8IUM - chains B and N of the 6 polymer chains in the assembly; structure by electron microscopy, 3.14 A resolution.

Chain B:
Protein: Guanine nucleotide-binding protein G(I)/G(S)/G(T) subunit beta-1
Organism: Homo sapiens
Reference sequence: P62873 (GBB1_HUMAN); residues 7-345 here correspond to UniProt positions 2-340 (UniProt number = residue number - 5)
Chain sequence (343 residues; numbered 3 to 345; the number before each row is that of its first residue):
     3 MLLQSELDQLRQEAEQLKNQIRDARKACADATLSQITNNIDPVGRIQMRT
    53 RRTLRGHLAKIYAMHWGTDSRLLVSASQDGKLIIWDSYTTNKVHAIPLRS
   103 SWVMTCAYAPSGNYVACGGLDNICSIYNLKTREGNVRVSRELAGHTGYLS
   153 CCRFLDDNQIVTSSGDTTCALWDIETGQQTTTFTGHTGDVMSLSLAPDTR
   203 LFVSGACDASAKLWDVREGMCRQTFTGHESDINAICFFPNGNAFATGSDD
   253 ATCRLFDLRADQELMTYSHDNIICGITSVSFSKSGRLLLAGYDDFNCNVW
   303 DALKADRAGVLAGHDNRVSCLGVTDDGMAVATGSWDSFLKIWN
Not modelled in the structure: 3-7
Sequence notes: initiating methionine (3); expression tag (4-6)
UniProt features mapped onto this chain:
  - modified residue: Ser7 (N-acetylserine), His271 (Phosphohistidine)

Chain N:
Protein: nanobody Nb35
Organism: Lama glama
Notes: antibody fragment or engineered binder
Chain sequence (150 residues; row label = number of the first residue in the row; numbers below 1 keep their minus sign (Met-21 is residue -21)):
   -21 MKYLLPTAAAGLLLLAAQPAMAQVQLQESGGGLVQPGGSLRLSCAASGFT
    29 FSNYKMNWVRQAPGKGLEWVSDISQSGASISYTGSVKGRFTISRDNAKNT
    79 LYLQMNSLKPEDTAVYYCARCPAPFTRDCFDVTSTTYAYRGQGTQVTVSS
Not modelled in the structure: -21 to 0
Disulfides: Cys22-Cys96, Cys99-Cys107

How chain B and chain N interact:
Residue-residue contacts - 19 pairs, chain B then chain N:
  Arg13(B) - Gln120(N)
  Thr189(B) - Ala116(N)
  Cys209(B) - Tyr117(N)  hydrogen bond (backbone-side chain)
  Asp210(B) - Ala116(N)
  Asp210(B) - Tyr117(N)
  Ala211(B) - Tyr117(N)  hydrogen bond (backbone-side chain)
  Thr228(B) - Gln1(N)  hydrogen bond (backbone-backbone)
  Glu231(B) - Gly26(N)
  Glu231(B) - Phe27(N)
  Glu231(B) - Tyr32(N)
  Glu231(B) - Arg98(N)  hydrogen bond (backbone-side chain)
  Ser232(B) - Pro100(N)
  Ser232(B) - Tyr117(N)  hydrogen bond (backbone-side chain)
  Asp233(B) - Pro100(N)
  Asp233(B) - Tyr117(N)  hydrogen bond
  Asp251(B) - Ala101(N)
  Asp251(B) - Pro102(N)
  Asp252(B) - Tyr32(N)  hydrogen bond
  Asp252(B) - Pro102(N)
Also at the interface, not in a pair above, chain N (13 interface residues in all): Val2, Thr28

Overview:
11 residues of chain B and 13 residues of chain N are in contact, with 7 hydrogen bonds. Polar contacts
include Cys209(B)-Tyr117(N), Ala211(B)-Tyr117(N) and Glu231(B)-Arg98(N).
Chain B is Guanine nucleotide-binding protein G(I)/G(S)/G(T) subunit beta-1 (Homo sapiens) and chain N is
nanobody Nb35 (Lama glama); the structure, Cryo-EM structure of the tafluprost acid-bound human PTGFR-Gq
complex, was determined by electron microscopy, deposited together with 8IUK and 8IUL.
